PDB entry 6TYG | X-ray diffraction, 3.50 A resolution | chains A and C of the 9 polymer chains in the assembly

# Chain A
Molecule: DNA-directed RNA polymerase subunit alpha
Organism: Mycobacterium tuberculosis
Notes: EC 2.7.7.6
Reference sequence: A5U8D3 (RPOA_MYCTA); numbering as in UniProt (aligned over 1-347)
Amino-acid sequence (347 residues; row label = number of the first residue in the row):
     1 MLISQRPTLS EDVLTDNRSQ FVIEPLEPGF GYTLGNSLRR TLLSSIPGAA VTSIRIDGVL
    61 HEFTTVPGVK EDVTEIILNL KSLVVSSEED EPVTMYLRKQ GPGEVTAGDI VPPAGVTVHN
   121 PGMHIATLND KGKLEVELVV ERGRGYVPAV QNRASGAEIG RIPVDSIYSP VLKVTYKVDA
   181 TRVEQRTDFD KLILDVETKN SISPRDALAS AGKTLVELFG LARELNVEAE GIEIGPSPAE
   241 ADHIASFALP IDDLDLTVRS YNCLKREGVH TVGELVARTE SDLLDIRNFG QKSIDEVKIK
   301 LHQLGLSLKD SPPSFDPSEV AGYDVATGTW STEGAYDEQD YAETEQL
Not modelled in the structure: 1, 227-347

# Chain C
Molecule: DNA-directed RNA polymerase subunit beta
Organism: Mycobacterium tuberculosis
Notes: EC 2.7.7.6
Reference sequence: P9WGY8 (RPOB_MYCTO); residue numbers follow UniProt; this construct covers 1-1178
Amino-acid sequence (1178 residues; row label = number of the first residue in the row):
     1 MLEGCILADS RQSKTAASPS PSRPQSSSNN SVPGAPNRVS FAKLREPLEV PGLLDVQTDS
    61 FEWLIGSPRW RESAAERGDV NPVGGLEEVL YELSPIEDFS GSMSLSFSDP RFDDVKAPVD
   121 ECKDKDMTYA APLFVTAEFI NNNTGEIKSQ TVFMGDFPMM TEKGTFIING TERVVVSQLV
   181 RSPGVYFDET IDKSTDKTLH SVKVIPSRGA WLEFDVDKRD TVGVRIDRKR RQPVTVLLKA
   241 LGWTSEQIVE RFGFSEIMRS TLEKDNTVGT DEALLDIYRK LRPGEPPTKE SAQTLLENLF
   301 FKEKRYDLAR VGRYKVNKKL GLHVGEPITS STLTEEDVVA TIEYLVRLHE GQTTMTVPGG
   361 VEVPVETDDI DHFGNRRLRT VGELIQNQIR VGMSRMERVV RERMTTQDVE AITPQTLINI
   421 RPVVAAIKEF FGTSQLSQFM DQNNPLSGLT HKRRLSALGP GGLSRERAGL EVRDVHPSHY
   481 GRMCPIETPE GPNIGLIGSL SVYARVNPFG FIETPYRKVV DGVVSDEIVY LTADEEDRHV
   541 VAQANSPIDA DGRFVEPRVL VRRKAGEVEY VPSSEVDYMD VSPRQMVSVA TAMIPFLEHD
   601 DANRALMGAN MQRQAVPLVR SEAPLVGTGM ELRAAIDAGD VVVAEESGVI EEVSADYITV
   661 MHDNGTRRTY RMRKFARSNH GTCANQCPIV DAGDRVEAGQ VIADGPCTDD GEMALGKNLL
   721 VAIMPWEGHN YEDAIILSNR LVEEDVLTSI HIEEHEIDAR DTKLGAEEIT RDIPNISDEV
   781 LADLDERGIV RIGAEVRDGD ILVGKVTPKG ETELTPEERL LRAIFGEKAR EVRDTSLKVP
   841 HGESGKVIGI RVFSREDEDE LPAGVNELVR VYVAQKRKIS DGDKLAGRHG NKGVIGKILP
   901 VEDMPFLADG TPVDIILNTH GVPRRMNIGQ ILETHLGWCA HSGWKVDAAK GVPDWAARLP
   961 DELLEAQPNA IVSTPVFDGA QEAELQGLLS CTLPNRDGDV LVDADGKAML FDGRSGEPFP
  1021 YPVTVGYMYI MKLHHLVDDK IHARSTGPYS MITQQPLGGK AQFGGQRFGE MECWAMQAYG
  1081 AAYTLQELLT IKSDDTVGRV KVYEAIVKGE NIPEPGIPES FKVLLKELQS LCLNVEVLSS
  1141 DGAAIELREG EDEDLERAAA NLGINLSRNE SASVEDLA
Not modelled in the structure: 1-27, 826-830, 1147-1178

# Chain A / chain C interface
Contacting residue pairs - 85 pairs, chain A then chain C:
  Arg18(A) - Asp997(C)  salt bridge
  Gly29(A) - Glu1017(C)
  Tyr32(A) - Phe1011(C)  hydrophobic
  Tyr32(A) - Gly1016(C)
  Tyr32(A) - Glu1017(C)
  Tyr32(A) - Pro1018(C)
  Thr33(A) - Glu1017(C)
  Asn36(A) - Asp1012(C)
  Asn36(A) - Gly1013(C)  hydrogen bond (side chain-backbone)
  Asn36(A) - Arg1014(C)
  Asn36(A) - Ser1015(C)  hydrogen bond (side chain-backbone)
  Asn36(A) - Gly1016(C)  hydrogen bond (side chain-backbone)
  Arg39(A) - Glu902(C)  hydrogen bond (side chain-backbone)
  Arg39(A) - Phe906(C)
  Arg39(A) - Gly910(C)
  Arg39(A) - Gly1013(C)
  Arg40(A) - Glu902(C)
  Arg40(A) - Asp903(C)  salt bridge
  Arg40(A) - Gly1013(C)  hydrogen bond (side chain-backbone)
  Arg40(A) - Arg1014(C)
  Leu43(A) - Glu902(C)
  Ser44(A) - Glu902(C)  hydrogen bond
  Leu60(A) - Ile792(C)
  His61(A) - Ile792(C)
  His61(A) - Lys846(C)
  His61(A) - Val847(C)
  His61(A) - Ile848(C)  hydrogen bond (side chain-backbone)
  Glu62(A) - Lys846(C)  salt bridge
  Glu62(A) - Lys876(C)  salt bridge
  Phe63(A) - Phe675(C)
  Phe63(A) - Ile750(C)  hydrophobic
  Phe63(A) - Ile848(C)  hydrophobic
  Phe63(A) - Ala874(C)  hydrophobic
  Thr64(A) - Phe675(C)
  Thr65(A) - Asp656(C)  hydrogen bond
  Thr65(A) - Lys674(C)
  Pro67(A) - Asp656(C)
  Gly68(A) - Ser654(C)
  Val69(A) - Ser654(C)
  Val69(A) - Ala655(C)  hydrogen bond (backbone-backbone)
  Lys70(A) - Ala655(C)
  Lys70(A) - Pro688(C)
  Lys70(A) - Ile689(C)  hydrogen bond (side chain-backbone)
  Lys70(A) - Val690(C)  hydrogen bond (side chain-backbone)
  Lys70(A) - Asp691(C)  salt bridge
  Asp72(A) - Lys674(C)  salt bridge
  Asp72(A) - Phe675(C)
  Asp72(A) - Cys687(C)
  Thr74(A) - Val619(C)
  Thr74(A) - Phe675(C)
  Glu75(A) - Arg620(C)  salt bridge
  Leu78(A) - Arg620(C)
  Asn79(A) - Arg620(C)
  Lys81(A) - Glu743(C)
  Lys81(A) - Asp745(C)
  Asn129(A) - Glu652(C)
  Asn129(A) - Val653(C)  hydrogen bond (side chain-backbone)
  Asn129(A) - Ser654(C)
  Lys131(A) - Glu652(C)  salt bridge
  Lys131(A) - Tyr657(C)  hydrogen bond
  Tyr146(A) - Glu743(C)
  Tyr146(A) - Lys878(C)
  Gln151(A) - Glu795(C)
  Asn152(A) - Glu795(C)  hydrogen bond (backbone-side chain)
  Arg153(A) - Asp783(C)  salt bridge
  Arg153(A) - Glu795(C)
  Arg153(A) - Asp800(C)  salt bridge
  Ile159(A) - Asp783(C)
  Ile159(A) - Arg791(C)
  Ile159(A) - Ile792(C)
  Ile159(A) - Gly793(C)
  Ile159(A) - Ala794(C)  hydrophobic
  Asp165(A) - Asp745(C)
  Asp165(A) - Lys878(C)  salt bridge
  Ile167(A) - Glu743(C)
  Lys173(A) - Asp909(C)
  Lys173(A) - Thr911(C)
  Val174(A) - Gly910(C)
  Thr175(A) - Ala908(C)  hydrogen bond (side chain-backbone)
  Thr175(A) - Asp909(C)
  Thr175(A) - Gly910(C)
  Tyr176(A) - Phe906(C)
  Tyr176(A) - Phe1011(C)  hydrophobic
  Tyr176(A) - Gly1016(C)  hydrogen bond (side chain-backbone)
  Glu197(A) - Arg996(C)  salt bridge
Also at the interface, not in a pair above, chain A (45 interface residues in all): Val66, Glu71, Thr127, Arg161, Ile162, Pro163
Also at the interface, not in a pair above, chain C (54 interface residues in all): Asn685, Asn739, Val742, Val901, Met904, Pro912

# In short
Chain A and chain C form an interface of 45 and 54 residues respectively, with 16 hydrogen bonds and 12 salt
bridges. Polar pairs include Arg18(A)-Asp997(C), Arg40(A)-Asp903(C) and Glu62(A)-Lys846(C).
Here chain A is DNA-directed RNA polymerase subunit alpha and chain C is DNA-directed RNA polymerase subunit
beta, both from Mycobacterium tuberculosis. Entry 6TYG (Crystal structure of MTB sigma L transcription
initiation complex with 9 nt long RNA primer) was determined by X-ray diffraction (same publication as 6KQD,
6KQE, 6KQF, 6KQG, 6KQH, 6KQL and 6 further entries).
